PDB entry 3B8S | X-ray diffraction, 2.00 A resolution | chain A

[Chain A]
Name: Chitinase A
From: Vibrio harveyi
Notes: EC 3.2.1.14; fragment: Residues UNP 22-597
Reference sequence: Q9AMP1 (Q9AMP1_VIBHA); residue numbers follow UniProt; this construct covers 22-597
Chain sequence (584 residues; numbered 22 to 605; the number before each row is that of its first residue):
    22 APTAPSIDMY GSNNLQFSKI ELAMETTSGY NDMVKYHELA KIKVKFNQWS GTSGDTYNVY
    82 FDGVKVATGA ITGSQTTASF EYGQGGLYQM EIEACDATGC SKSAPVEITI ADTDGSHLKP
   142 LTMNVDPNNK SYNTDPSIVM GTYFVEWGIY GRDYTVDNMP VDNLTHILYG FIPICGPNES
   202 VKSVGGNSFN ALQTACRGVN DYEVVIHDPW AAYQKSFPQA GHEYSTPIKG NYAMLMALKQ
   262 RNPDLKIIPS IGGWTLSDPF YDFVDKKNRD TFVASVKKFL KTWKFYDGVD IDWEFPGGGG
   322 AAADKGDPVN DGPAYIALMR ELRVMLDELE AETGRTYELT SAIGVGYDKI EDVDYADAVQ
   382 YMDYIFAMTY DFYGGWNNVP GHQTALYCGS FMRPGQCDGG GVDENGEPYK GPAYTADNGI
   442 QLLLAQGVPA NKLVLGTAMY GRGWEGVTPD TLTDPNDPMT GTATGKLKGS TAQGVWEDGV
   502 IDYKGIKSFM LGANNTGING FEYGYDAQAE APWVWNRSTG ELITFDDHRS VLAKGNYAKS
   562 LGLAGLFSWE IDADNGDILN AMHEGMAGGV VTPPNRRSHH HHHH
Unresolved in the structure: 589-605
Differences from the reference sequence: expression tag (598-605)
Disulfide bonds: C116-C121, C196-C217, C409-C418

[Summary]
Chain A is Chitinase A (Vibrio harveyi); the structure, Crystal structure of wild-type chitinase A from Vibrio
harveyi, was determined by X-ray diffraction (same publication as 3B9A, 3B9D and 3B9E).
